8E6W - chains 8 and d of the 7 polymer chains in the assembly; structure by electron microscopy, 4.27 A resolution (low resolution: residue-level contacts below are approximate; hydrogen-bond / salt-bridge calls are withheld).

[Chain 8]
Molecule: lambda-tR1 rut RNA
Sequence (60 nucleotides; numbered 0 to 59; the number before each row is that of its first residue; numbering starts at 0):
     0 UAACCCCGCU CUUACACAUU CCAGCCCUGA AAAAGGGCAU CAAAUUAAAC CACACCUAUG
Unresolved in the structure: 0, 59

[Chain d]
Molecule: Transcription termination factor Rho
Organism: Escherichia coli
Notes: EC 3.6.4.-
Reference sequence: A0A0A0GPI6 (A0A0A0GPI6_ECOLX); residues 1-419 here correspond to UniProt positions 25-443 (UniProt number = residue number + 24)
Chain sequence (419 residues; numbered 1 to 419; the number before each row is that of its first residue):
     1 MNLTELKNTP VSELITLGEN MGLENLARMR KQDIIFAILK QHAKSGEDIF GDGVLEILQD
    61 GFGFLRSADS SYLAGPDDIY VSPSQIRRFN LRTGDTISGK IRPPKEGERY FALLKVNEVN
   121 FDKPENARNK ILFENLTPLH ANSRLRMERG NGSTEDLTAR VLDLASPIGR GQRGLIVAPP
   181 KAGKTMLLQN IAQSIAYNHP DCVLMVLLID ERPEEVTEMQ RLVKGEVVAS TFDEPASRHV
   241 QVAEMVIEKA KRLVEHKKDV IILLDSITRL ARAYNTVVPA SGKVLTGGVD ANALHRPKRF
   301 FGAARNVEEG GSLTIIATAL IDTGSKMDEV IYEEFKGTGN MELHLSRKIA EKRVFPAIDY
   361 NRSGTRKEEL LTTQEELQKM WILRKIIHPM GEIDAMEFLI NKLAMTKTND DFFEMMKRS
Unresolved in the structure: 418-419
Bound ions: beryllium trifluoride ion: Lys-184 (together with ADP)
Residues lining bound ligands:
  - ADP / beryllium trifluoride, molecule 1: Thr-158, Pro-179, Pro-180, Lys-181, Ala-182, Gly-183, Lys-184, Thr-185, Met-186, Glu-211, Asp-265, Leu-320, Phe-355
  - ADP / beryllium trifluoride, molecule 2: Gly-337, Arg-366, Lys-367

[Chain 8 / chain d interface]
Contacting residue pairs (20):
  U39(8) / Arg-87(d)
  C40(8) / Arg-87(d)
  A41(8) / Ser-84(d)
  A41(8) / Arg-87(d)
  A41(8) / Arg-88(d)
  A42(8) / Gln-85(d)
  A42(8) / Arg-88(d)
  A42(8) / Phe-89(d)
  A42(8) / Leu-114(d)
  A42(8) / Val-116(d)
  A43(8) / Tyr-80(d)
  A43(8) / Ser-82(d)
  A43(8) / Ala-112(d)
  A43(8) / Leu-113(d)
  U44(8) / Tyr-80(d)
  U44(8) / Glu-108(d)
  U45(8) / Glu-108(d)
  A46(8) / Arg-109(d)
  A46(8) / Tyr-110(d)
  A47(8) / Arg-109(d)
Interface residues without a listed pair, chain d (16 interface residues in all): Arg-102, Lys-115

[Overview]
Chain 8 and chain d form an interface of 9 and 16 residues respectively. Bound to chain d: ADP / beryllium
trifluoride.
Chain 8 is lambda-tR1 rut RNA and chain d is Transcription termination factor Rho (Escherichia coli); the
structure, Escherichia coli Rho-dependent transcription pre-termination complex containing 18 nt long RNA
spacer, lambda-tR1 rut RNA, Mg-ADP-BeF3 ..., was determined by electron microscopy together with 8E3F, 8E3H,
8E5K, 8E5L, 8E5O, 8E5P and 3 further entries from the same study.
